8BTV - chain A; structure by X-ray diffraction, 1.95 A resolution.

Chain A:
Protein: Beta-lactamase
Organism: Mycobacterium tuberculosis (strain ATCC 25618 / H37Rv)
Notes: EC 3.5.2.6
UniProt: P9WKD2 (BLAC_MYCTO); the construct lacks a stretch of the UniProt sequence and is renumbered around it, so the offset changes along the chain: 28-57 = UniProt 43-72; 59-83 = UniProt 73-97; 86-145 = UniProt 98-157; 146-238 = UniProt 162-254; 2 more segments
Amino-acid sequence (266 residues; row label = number of the first residue in the row; note: 5 numbers in that range are skipped by the numbering (no residue carries them; nothing is unmodelled there); a row labelled like 145A-145D holds insertion residues (145A, then the next letters in order)):
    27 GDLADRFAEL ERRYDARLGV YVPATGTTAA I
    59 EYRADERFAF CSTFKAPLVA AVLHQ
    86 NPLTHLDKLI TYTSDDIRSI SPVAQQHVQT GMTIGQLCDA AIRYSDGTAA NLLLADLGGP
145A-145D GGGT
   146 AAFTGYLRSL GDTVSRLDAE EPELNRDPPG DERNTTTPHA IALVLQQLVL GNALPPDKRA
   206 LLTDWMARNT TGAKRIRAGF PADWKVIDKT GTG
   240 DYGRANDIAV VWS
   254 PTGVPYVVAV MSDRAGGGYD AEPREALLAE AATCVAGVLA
Construct notes: expression tag (27); engineered mutation Asn-179 (Asp195 in P9WKD2)
Covalently attached groups: trans-enamine intermediate of sulbactam (TSL) linked to Ser-70
Ligand contacts: trans-enamine intermediate of sulbactam (TSL): Cys-69, Lys-73, Ile-105, Ser-130, Glu-166, Pro-167, Asn-170, Arg-171, Thr-235, Gly-236, Thr-237, Gly-238, Asp-240
Swiss-Prot annotation at these positions:
  - active site: Ser-70 (Acyl-ester intermediate), Glu-166 (Proton acceptor)
  - binding site (substrate): Ser-130, Thr-235 to Thr-237
  - site: Lys-73 (Increases nucleophilicity of active site Ser), Ile-105 (Functions as a gatekeeper residue that regulates substrate accessibility to the enzyme active site)

In short:
Covalently linked trans-enamine intermediate of sulbactam: at Ser-70. UniProt lists active-site residues
Ser-70 and Glu-166 and 4 substrate-binding residues.
Chain A is Beta-lactamase (Mycobacterium tuberculosis (strain ATCC 25618 / H37Rv)); the structure, Structure
of D179N BlaC from Mycobacterium tuberculosis bound to the trans-enamine adduct of sulbactam, was determined
by X-ray diffraction together with 8BTU, 8BTW and 8BV4 from the same study.
